3Q7T - chains A and B; structure by X-ray diffraction, 2.15 A resolution.

[Chain A (and B)]
Name: Transcriptional regulatory protein
From: Chlamydia trachomatis
Notes: chain B of this document is another copy of the same molecule, construct and numbering; everything in this record applies to it too
Reference sequence: B0BA84 (B0BA84_CHLTB); residues 2-113 here = UniProt positions 2-113
Chain sequence (121 residues; each row starts with the number of its first residue; numbers below 1 keep their minus sign (Met-7 is residue -7)):
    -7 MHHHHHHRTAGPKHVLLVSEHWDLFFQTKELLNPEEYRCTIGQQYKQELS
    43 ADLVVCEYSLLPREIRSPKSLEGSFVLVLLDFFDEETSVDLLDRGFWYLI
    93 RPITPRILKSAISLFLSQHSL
Not modelled in the structure: -7 to 3, 55-65, 111-113 (chain B: -7 to 3, 61-66, 110-113)
Construct notes: expression tag (-7 to 1)
Bound ions: Na+ site 1: Lys21, Leu24; Na+ site 2 near Leu23 (its only coordinating residue here)
From the paper describing this entry:
  - mutagenesis - E49A (45 kDa), E49A/D73A, D73A, E78A, E78A/K101A, W89A, K101A: unchanged binding to Transcriptional regulatory protein (chain A)
  - mutagenesis - W89E: abolished stability with Transcriptional regulatory protein (chain A)
  - mutagenesis - W89E: decreased binding to DNA
  - mutagenesis - E49A, E49A/D73A, D73A, E78A, E78A/K101A, W89A, K101A: unchanged binding to DNA

[Chain A / chain B interface]
Contacting residue pairs (43):
  Phe75(A) with Pro94(B); Ile99(B), hydrophobic
  Glu77(A) with Thr96(B), hydrogen bond; Arg98(B), salt bridge
  Val81(A) with Arg98(B); Ile99(B), hydrophobic; Ser102(B)
  Leu84(A) with Ile99(B); Ser102(B); Ala103(B); Leu106(B), hydrophobic
  Asp85(A) with Ser102(B), hydrogen bond
  Gly87(A) with Leu106(B)
  Phe88(A) with Leu106(B)
  Trp89(A) with Leu69(B), hydrophobic; Trp89(B); Tyr90(B); Leu91(B), hydrophobic; Leu106(B), hydrophobic; Phe107(B), hydrophobic
  Pro94(A) with Phe75(B)
  Thr96(A) with Glu77(B), hydrogen bond
  Arg98(A) with Glu77(B), salt bridge; Glu78(B), salt bridge; Val81(B)
  Ile99(A) with Phe75(B), hydrophobic; Glu77(B); Val81(B), hydrophobic; Leu84(B); Tyr90(B)
  Ser102(A) with Val81(B); Leu84(B); Asp85(B), hydrogen bond
  Ala103(A) with Leu84(B); Trp89(B)
  Leu106(A) with Leu84(B); Gly87(B); Phe88(B); Trp89(B)
  Phe107(A) with Trp89(B)
  Gln110(A) with Phe67(B); Gly87(B); Trp89(B), hydrogen bond
Also at the interface, not in a pair above, chain A (21 interface residues in all): Glu78, Ser80, Tyr90, Leu91
Also at the interface, not in a pair above, chain B (22 interface residues in all): Ser80

[Summary]
The interface between chain A and chain B involves 21 residues on one side and 22 on the other, with 5
hydrogen bonds and 3 salt bridges. Among the polar pairs are Glu77(A)-Arg98(B), Arg98(A)-Glu78(B) and
Glu77(A)-Thr96(B). From the paper: W89E of chain A abolishes stability with Transcriptional regulatory protein
(chain A); W89E of chain A reduces binding to DNA; 8 substitutions were tested in all.
Chain A and chain B are both Transcriptional regulatory protein (Chlamydia trachomatis); the structure, 2.15A
resolution structure (I41 Form) of the ChxR receiver domain from Chlamydia trachomatis, was determined by
X-ray diffraction together with 3Q7R and 3Q7S from the same study.
